3EMI - chain A; structure by X-ray diffraction, 1.80 A resolution.

# Chain A
Protein: Hia (Adhesin)
Organism: Haemophilus influenzae
Reference sequence: Q48152 (Q48152_HAEIN); residues 307-422 here = UniProt positions 307-422
Amino-acid sequence (116 residues; row label = number of the first residue in the row):
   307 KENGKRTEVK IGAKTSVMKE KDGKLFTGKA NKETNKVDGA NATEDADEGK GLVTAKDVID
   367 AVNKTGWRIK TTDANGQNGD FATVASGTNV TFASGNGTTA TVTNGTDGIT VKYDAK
Not modelled in the structure: 307-312
Differences from the reference sequence: engineered mutation Met324 (Ile in Q48152)
What the authors report for this chain:
  - self-association interface (contacts with another copy of this molecule): Trp373, Val390, Val396, Phe398, Tyr419

# Overview
The paper reports a self-association interface involving Trp373, Val390 and Val396 among others.
Chain A is Hia (Adhesin) (Haemophilus influenzae); the structure, Crystal structure of Hia 307-422
non-adhesive domain, was determined by X-ray diffraction, deposited together with 3EMF and 3EMO.
